8UMD - chains A and B of the 6 polymer chains in the assembly; structure by electron microscopy, 3.60 A resolution.

[Chain A]
Name: Flagellar M-ring protein
From: Salmonella enterica subsp. enterica serovar Typhimurium
Reference sequence: P15928 (FLIF_SALTY); numbering as in UniProt (aligned over 1-560)
Sequence (560 residues; numbered 1 to 560; the number before each row is that of its first residue):
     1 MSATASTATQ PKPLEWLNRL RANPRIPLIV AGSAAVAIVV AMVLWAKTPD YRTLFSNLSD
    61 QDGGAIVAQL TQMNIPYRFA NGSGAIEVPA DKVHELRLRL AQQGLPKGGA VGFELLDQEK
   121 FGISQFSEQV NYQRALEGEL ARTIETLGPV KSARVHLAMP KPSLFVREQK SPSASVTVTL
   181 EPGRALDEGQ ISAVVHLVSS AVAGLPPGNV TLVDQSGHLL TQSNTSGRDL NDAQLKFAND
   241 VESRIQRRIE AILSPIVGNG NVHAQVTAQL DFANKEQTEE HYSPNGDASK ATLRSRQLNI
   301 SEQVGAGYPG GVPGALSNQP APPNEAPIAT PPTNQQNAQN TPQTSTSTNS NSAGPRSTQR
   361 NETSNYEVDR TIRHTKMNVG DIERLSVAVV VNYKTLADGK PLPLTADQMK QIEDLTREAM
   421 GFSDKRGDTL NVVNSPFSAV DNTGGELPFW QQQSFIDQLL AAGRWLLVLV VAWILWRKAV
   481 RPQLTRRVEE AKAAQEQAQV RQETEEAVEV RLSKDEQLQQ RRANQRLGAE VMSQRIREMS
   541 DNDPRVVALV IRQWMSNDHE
Disordered / not traced: 1-513

[Chain B]
Name: Flagellar motor switch protein FliG
From: Salmonella enterica subsp. enterica serovar Typhimurium
Reference sequence: A0A0F7J9E2 (A0A0F7J9E2_SALTM); residue numbers follow UniProt; this construct covers 1-331
Sequence (331 residues; numbered 1 to 331; the number before each row is that of its first residue):
     1 MSNLSGTDKS VILLMTIGED RAAEVFKHLS TREVQALSTA MANVRQISNK QLTDVLSEFE
    61 QEAEQFAALN INANEYLRSV LVKALGEERA SSLLEDILET RDTTSGIETL NFMEPQSAAD
   121 LIRDEHPQII ATILVHLKRS QAADILALFD ERLRHDVMLR IATFGGVQPA ALAELTEVLN
   181 GLLDGQNLKR SKMGGVRTAA EIINLMKTQQ EEAVITAVRE FDGELAQKII DEMFLFENLV
   241 DVDDRSIQRL LQEVDSESLL IALKGAEPPL REKFLRNMSQ RAADILRDDL ANRGPVRLSQ
   301 VENEQKAILL IVRRLAETGE MVIGSGEDTY V
Reported in the primary citation:
  - conformationally variable residues (domain motion, helix shift, loop rearrangement): Asn72 to Glu99, Arg101 to Gly106, Pro169 to Ala171, Met233

[Chain A / chain B interface]
Residue-residue contacts - 46 pairs, chain A then chain B:
  Arg521(A) with Lys50(B)
  Gln525(A) with Asn49(B); Lys50(B); Thr53(B), hydrogen bond
  Met532(A) with Leu56(B), hydrophobic; Glu60(B)
  Ser533(A) with Leu56(B)
  Arg535(A) with Glu60(B), salt bridge
  Ile536(A) with Ile17(B), hydrophobic; Phe59(B), hydrophobic; Glu60(B)
  Arg537(A) with Ile17(B); Arg21(B)
  Ser540(A) with Arg21(B)
  Pro544(A) with Glu24(B)
  Arg545(A) with His28(B); Asn70(B), hydrogen bond (side chain-backbone); Ile71(B), hydrogen bond (side chain-backbone); Asn72(B); Ala73(B)
  Val546(A) with Ala67(B), hydrophobic; Asn70(B)
  Val547(A) with Val25(B), hydrophobic; Phe59(B), hydrophobic
  Ala548(A) with Val25(B), hydrophobic; His28(B)
  Leu549(A) with Phe66(B), hydrophobic; Asn70(B)
  Val550(A) with Ala63(B), hydrophobic
  Ile551(A) with Val25(B), hydrophobic; Leu29(B), hydrophobic
  Arg552(A) with Leu29(B); Glu33(B), salt bridge
  Gln553(A) with Gln65(B); Phe66(B)
  Trp554(A) with Gly6(B); Lys9(B); Ser10(B); Val55(B); Glu58(B); Phe59(B), hydrophobic; Glu62(B)
  Met555(A) with Thr7(B); Ser10(B), hydrogen bond
  Asp558(A) with Gly6(B), hydrogen bond (side chain-backbone); Thr7(B), hydrogen bond (side chain-backbone)
Other interface residues (no listed pair), chain A (24 interface residues in all): Arg526, Ala529, Asp543
Other interface residues (no listed pair), chain B (32 interface residues in all): Ser5, Leu13, Thr16, Ala68
The authors on this interface:
  - interface residues, chain A: Ala523(A)

[In short]
24 residues of chain A and 32 residues of chain B are in contact, with 6 hydrogen bonds and 2 salt bridges.
Polar contacts include Arg535(A)-Glu60(B), Arg552(A)-Glu33(B) and Gln525(A)-Thr53(B). From the paper: the
interface residue Ala523(A); conformational variability at Asn72(B), Arg101(B) and Pro169(B) among others.
Here chain A is Flagellar M-ring protein and chain B is Flagellar motor switch protein FliG, both from
Salmonella enterica subsp. enterica serovar Typhimurium. Entry 8UMD (Cryo-EM structure of a single subunit of
a Counterclockwise-locked form of the Salmonella enterica Typhimurium flagellar ...) was determined by
electron microscopy (same publication as 8UCS, 8UMX, 8UOX and 8UPL).
